6EO7 - chains D and H of the 3 polymer chains in the assembly; structure by X-ray diffraction, 2.24 A resolution.

Chain D:
Molecule: Ga68b2 - modified human thrombin binding aptamer
Sequence (15 nucleotides; row label = number of the first residue in the row):
   401 GGTXGGTGTGGTTGG
Modified residues: 8DT (5-(3-(acetamide-N-yl)-1-propen-1-yl)-2'-deoxyuridine) at position 404
Ion coordination: K+: DG401, DG402, DG405, DG406, DG410, DG411, DG414, DG415

Chain H:
Protein: Prothrombin
Organism: Homo sapiens
Notes: EC 3.4.21.5
UniProtKB: P00734 (THRB_HUMAN); residues 364-622 here = UniProt positions 364-622
Amino-acid sequence (259 residues; row label = number of the first residue in the row):
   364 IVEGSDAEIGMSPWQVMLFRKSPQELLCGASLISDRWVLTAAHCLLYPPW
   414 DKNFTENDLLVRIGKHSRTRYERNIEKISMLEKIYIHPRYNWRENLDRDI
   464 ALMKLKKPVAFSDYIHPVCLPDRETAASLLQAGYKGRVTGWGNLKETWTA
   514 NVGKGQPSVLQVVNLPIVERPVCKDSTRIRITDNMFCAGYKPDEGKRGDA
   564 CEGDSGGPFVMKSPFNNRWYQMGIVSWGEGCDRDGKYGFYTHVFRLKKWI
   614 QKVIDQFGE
Disulfide bonds: Cys391-Cys407, Cys536-Cys550, Cys564-Cys594
Covalently attached groups: N-acetylglucosamine (NAG) linked to Asn416
Ion coordination: Na+: Arg596, Lys599
Small-molecule neighbours: 0G6 (D-phenylalanyl-N-[(2S,3S)-6-{[amino(iminio)methyl]amino}-1-chloro-2-hydroxyhexan-3-yl]-L-prolinamide): His406, Tyr410, Trp413, Glu457, Asn458, Leu459, Ile542, Asp562, Ala563, Cys564, Glu565, Gly566, Asp567, Ser568, Val588, Ser589, Trp590, Gly591, Glu592, Gly593, Cys594, Gly601
Curated features (UniProtKB/Swiss-Prot):
  - region: Ala551 to Val573 (High affinity receptor-binding region which is also known as the TP508 peptide)
  - active site (Charge relay system): His406, Asp462, Ser568
  - glycosylation: Asn416 (N-linked (GlcNAc...) (complex) asparagine)
  - natural variant: Met380 (M380T: In FA2D), Pro386 (P386T: Confirmed at protein level), Arg425 (R425C: In FA2D), Arg431 (R431H: In FA2D), Arg461 (R461W: In FA2D), Glu509 (E509A: In FA2D), Gly601 (G601V: In FA2D)
  - mutagenesis: Ser568 (S568A: Loss of catalytic activity; no effect on cleavage at R-198 by factor Xa)
Reported in the primary citation:
  - Na+ coordination: Arg596, Lys599
  - binding site for Ga68b2 - modified human thrombin binding aptamer (chain D): Ile372, His429, Arg433, Tyr434, Glu435, Arg436, Asn437, Ile441, Tyr477

Chain D / chain H interface:
Pairs across the interface (22):
  DG402(D) with Arg436(H), base contact
  DT403(D) with Tyr434(H), base contact; Ile441(H), base contact
  8DT_404(D) with Thr432(H), sugar contact; Arg433(H), base contact; Tyr434(H), hydrogen bond to the sugar; Arg436(H), base contact
  DG405(D) with Thr432(H), phosphate contact; Arg433(H), sugar contact
  DG411(D) with Arg433(H), base contact
  DT412(D) with Ile372(H), sugar contact; His429(H), base contact; Arg433(H), hydrogen bond to the base; Glu435(H), hydrogen bond to the base; Ile438(H), base contact; Tyr477(H), hydrogen bond to the phosphate
  DT413(D) with Arg433(H), hydrogen bond to the base; Arg436(H), hydrogen bond to the base; Asn437(H), hydrogen bond to the phosphate; Ile438(H), sugar contact
  DG414(D) with Arg436(H), hydrogen bond to the sugar; Asn437(H), hydrogen bond to the phosphate

In short:
The interface between chain D and chain H involves 8 residues on one side and 11 on the other; the contacts
include 9 hydrogen bonds. Polar pairs include DT412(D)-Arg433(H), DT412(D)-Glu435(H) and DT413(D)-Arg433(H).
The paper reports a binding site for Ga68b2 - modified human thrombin binding aptamer (chain D) at Ile372(H),
His429(H) and Arg433(H) among others; Na+ coordination by Arg596(H) and Lys599(H).
Here chain D is Ga68b2 - modified human thrombin binding aptamer and chain H is Prothrombin (Homo sapiens).
Entry 6EO7 (X-ray structure of the complex between human alpha-thrombin and modified 15-mer DNA aptamer
containing 5-(3-(acetamide-N-yl)-1-propen-1-yl)-2'-deoxyuridine residue) was determined by X-ray diffraction,
deposited together with 6EO6.
